2P7G - chain A; structure by X-ray diffraction, 2.10 A resolution.

Chain A:
Protein: Estrogen-related receptor gamma
Organism: Homo sapiens
Reference sequence: P62508 (ERR3_HUMAN); residues 229-458 here = UniProt positions 229-458
Amino-acid sequence (251 residues; numbered 208 to 458; the number before each row is that of its first residue):
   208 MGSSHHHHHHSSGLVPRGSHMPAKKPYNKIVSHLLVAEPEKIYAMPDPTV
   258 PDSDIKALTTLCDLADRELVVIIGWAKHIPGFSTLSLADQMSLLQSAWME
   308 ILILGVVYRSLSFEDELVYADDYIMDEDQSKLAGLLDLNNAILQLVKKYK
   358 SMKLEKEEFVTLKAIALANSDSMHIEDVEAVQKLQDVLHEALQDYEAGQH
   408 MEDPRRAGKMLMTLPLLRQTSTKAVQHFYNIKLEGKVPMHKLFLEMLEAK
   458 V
Not modelled in the structure: 208-234, 457-458
Sequence notes: expression tag (208-228)
Metal / ion sites: Na+: Glu-307, Ala-373, Arg-425
Residues lining bound ligands: 4,4'-propane-2,2-diyldiphenol (2OH): Leu-268, Cys-269, Leu-271, Ala-272, Glu-275, Met-306, Leu-309, Ile-310, Val-313, Arg-316, Tyr-326, Leu-342, Leu-345, Asn-346, Ile-349, Ala-431, Phe-435, Phe-450

Overview:
Bound to chain A: 4,4'-propane-2,2-diyldiphenol. The Na+ site is built by Glu-307, Ala-373 and Arg-425.
Chain A is Estrogen-related receptor gamma (Homo sapiens); the structure, X-ray Structure of Estrogen Related
Receptor g in complex with Bisphenol A, was determined by X-ray diffraction together with 2P7A and 2P7Z from
the same study.
